Entry 5BK1 (X-ray diffraction, 2.15 A resolution); this record covers chains L and A of the 3 polymer chains in the assembly.

[Chain L]
Name: Synthetic antibody, Fab fragment, Light Chain
Organism: Homo sapiens
Notes: antibody fragment or engineered binder
Amino-acid sequence (216 residues; numbered 1 to 216; the number before each row is that of its first residue):
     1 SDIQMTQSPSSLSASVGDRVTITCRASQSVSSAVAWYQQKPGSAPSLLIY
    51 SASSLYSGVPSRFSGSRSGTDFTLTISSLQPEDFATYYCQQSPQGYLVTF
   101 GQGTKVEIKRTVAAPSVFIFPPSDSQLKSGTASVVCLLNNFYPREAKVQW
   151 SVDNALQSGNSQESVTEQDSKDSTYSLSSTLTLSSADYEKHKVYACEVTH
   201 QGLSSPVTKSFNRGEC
Not modelled in the structure: 1-6
Disulfides: Cys24-Cys89, Cys136-Cys196

[Chain A]
Name: Maltose binding protein
Organism: Escherichia coli
Amino-acid sequence (398 residues; row label = number of the first residue in the row; numbers below 1 keep their minus sign (Met-30 is residue -30)):
   -30 MKHHHHHHHHHHSSDYKDDDDKGENLYFQGSKIEEGKLVIWINGDKGYNG
    20 LAEVGKKFEKDTGIKVTVEHPDKLEEKFPQVAATGDGPDIIFWAHDRFGG
    70 YAQSGLLAEITPDKAFQDKLYPFTWDAVRYNGKLIAYPIAVEALSLIYNK
   120 DLLPNPPKTWEEIPALDKELKAKGKSALMFNLQEPYFTWPLIAADGGYAF
   170 KYENGKYDIKDVGVDNAGAKAGLTFLVDLIKNKHMNADTDYSIAEAAFNK
   220 GETAMTINGPWAWSNIDTSKVNYGVTVLPTFKGQPSKPFVGVLSAGINAA
   270 SPNKELAKEFLENYLLTDEGLEAVNKDKPLGAVALKSYEEELAKDPRIAA
   320 TMENAQKGEIMPNIPQMSAFWYAVRTAVINAASGRQTVDEALKDAQTN
Not modelled in the structure: -30 to 0, 367

[Chain L / chain A interface]
Pairs across the interface - 7 pairs, chain L then chain A:
  Ser31(L) with Ser211(A), hydrogen bond (backbone-side chain)
  Ser32(L) with Ser211(A)
  Pro93(L) with Asp209(A)
  Gln94(L) with Asp207(A); Asp209(A)
  Gly95(L) with Asp209(A)
  Tyr96(L) with Gln152(A)
Other interface residues (no listed pair), chain L (7 interface residues in all): Val30
Other interface residues (no listed pair), chain A (5 interface residues in all): Ile212

[In short]
7 residues of chain L and 5 residues of chain A are in contact; the contacts include 1 hydrogen bond. The
hydrogen-bonded pair is Ser31(L)-Ser211(A).
Here chain L is Synthetic antibody, Fab fragment, Light Chain (Homo sapiens) and chain A is Maltose binding
protein (Escherichia coli). Entry 5BK1 (Crystal structure of maltose binding protein in complex with an
endosteric synthetic antibody) was determined by X-ray diffraction together with 5BK2 from the same study.
